PDB entry 8T3O | electron microscopy, 3.06 A resolution | chains A and N of the 5 polymer chains in the assembly

[Chain A]
Protein: Guanine nucleotide-binding protein G(q)
Source organism: Homo sapiens
Amino-acid sequence (230 residues; each row starts with the number of its first residue; note: 12 numbers in that range are skipped by the numbering (no residue carries them; nothing is unmodelled there)):
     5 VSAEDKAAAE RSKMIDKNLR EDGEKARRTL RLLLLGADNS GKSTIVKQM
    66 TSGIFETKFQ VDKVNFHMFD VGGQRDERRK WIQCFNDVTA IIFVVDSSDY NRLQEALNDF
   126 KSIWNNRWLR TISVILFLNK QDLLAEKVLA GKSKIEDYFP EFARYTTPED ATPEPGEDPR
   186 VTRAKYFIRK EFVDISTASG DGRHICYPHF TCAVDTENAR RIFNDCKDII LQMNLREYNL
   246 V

[Chain N]
Protein: scFv16
Source organism: Mus musculus
Notes: antibody fragment or engineered binder
Amino-acid sequence (266 residues; numbered 2 to 267; the number before each row is that of its first residue):
     2 VQLVESGGGL VQPGGSRKLS CSASGFAFSS FGMHWVRQAP EKGLEWVAYI SSGSGTIYYA
    62 DTVKGRFTIS RDDPKNTLFL QMTSLRSEDT AMYYCVRSIY YYGSSPFDFW GQGTTLTVSA
   122 GGGGSGGGGS GGGGSADIVM TQATSSVPVT PGESVSISCR SSKSLLHSNG NTYLYWFLQR
   182 PGQSPQLLIY RMSNLASGVP DRFSGSGSGT AFTLTISRLE AEDVGVYYCM QHLEYPLTFG
   242 AGTKLELLEE NLYFQGASHH HHHHHH
Unresolved in the structure: 122-136, 249-267
Disulfide bonds: Cys22-Cys96, Cys160-Cys230

[How chain A and chain N interact]
Contacting residue pairs (23):
  Val5(A) - His168(N)
  Ser6(A) - His168(N)
  Ser6(A) - Asn170(N)
  Ser6(A) - Tyr174(N)  hydrogen bond
  Ala7(A) - His233(N)
  Ala7(A) - Leu234(N)
  Ala7(A) - Tyr236(N)  hydrophobic
  Glu8(A) - Tyr174(N)
  Glu8(A) - Tyr176(N)  hydrogen bond
  Glu8(A) - Arg192(N)  salt bridge
  Glu8(A) - His233(N)
  Asp9(A) - Asn170(N)  hydrogen bond
  Asp9(A) - Tyr174(N)
  Ala11(A) - Tyr101(N)  hydrophobic
  Ala12(A) - Tyr101(N)
  Glu14(A) - Ser52(N)  hydrogen bond
  Glu14(A) - Ser53(N)
  Glu14(A) - Gly56(N)
  Glu14(A) - Thr57(N)  hydrogen bond
  Arg15(A) - Ile100(N)
  Arg15(A) - Tyr101(N)
  Arg15(A) - Tyr102(N)
  Met18(A) - Ser53(N)
Other interface residues (no listed pair), chain N (19 interface residues in all): Ser31, Tyr50, Gly54, Pro107

[Overview]
10 residues of chain A and 19 residues of chain N are in contact, with 5 hydrogen bonds and 1 salt bridge.
Polar pairs include Glu8(A)-Arg192(N), Ser6(A)-Tyr174(N) and Glu8(A)-Tyr176(N).
Chain A is Guanine nucleotide-binding protein G(q) (Homo sapiens) and chain N is scFv16 (Mus musculus); the
structure, Cryo-EM structure of the TUG-891 bound FFA4-Gq complex, was determined by electron microscopy
together with 8T3Q, 8T3S and 8T3V from the same study.
